PDB entry 9GO6 | electron microscopy, 2.90 A resolution | chains A and K of the 50 polymer chains in the assembly

# Chain A (and K)
Molecule: Flagellar hook-associated protein 1
From: Salmonella enterica
Notes: chain K of this document is another copy of the same molecule, construct and numbering; everything in this record applies to it too
UniProt: P0A1J6 (FLGK_SALTI); residue numbers follow UniProt; this construct covers 1-553
Sequence (553 residues; each row starts with the number of its first residue):
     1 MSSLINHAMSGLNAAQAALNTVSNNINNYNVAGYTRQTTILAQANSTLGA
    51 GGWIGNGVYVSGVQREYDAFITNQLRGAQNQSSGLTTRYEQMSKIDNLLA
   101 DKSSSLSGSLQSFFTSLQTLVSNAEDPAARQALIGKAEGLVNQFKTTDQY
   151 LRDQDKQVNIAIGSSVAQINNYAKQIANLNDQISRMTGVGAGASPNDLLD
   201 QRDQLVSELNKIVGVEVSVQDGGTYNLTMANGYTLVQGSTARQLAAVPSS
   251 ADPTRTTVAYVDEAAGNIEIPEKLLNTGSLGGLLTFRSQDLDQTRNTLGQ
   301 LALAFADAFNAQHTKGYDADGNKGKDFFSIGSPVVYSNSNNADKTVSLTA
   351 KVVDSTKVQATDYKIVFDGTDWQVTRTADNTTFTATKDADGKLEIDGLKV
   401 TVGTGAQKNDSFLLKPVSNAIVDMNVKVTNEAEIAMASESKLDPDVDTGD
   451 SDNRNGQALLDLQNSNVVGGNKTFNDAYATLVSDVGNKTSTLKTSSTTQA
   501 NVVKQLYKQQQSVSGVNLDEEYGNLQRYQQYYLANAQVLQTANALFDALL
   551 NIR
Unresolved in the structure: 553
Reported in the primary citation:
  - mutagenesis - D519R, D519S: unchanged localization

# Chain A / chain K interface
Contacting residue pairs - 66 pairs, chain A then chain K:
  Leu19(A) with Leu545(K), hydrophobic
  Asn20(A) with Ser3(K), hydrogen bond; His7(K)
  Ser23(A) with His7(K)
  Asn24(A) with Gly55(K), hydrogen bond (side chain-backbone); Gly57(K)
  Ile26(A) with Ala534(K), hydrophobic; Asn535(K); Val538(K), hydrophobic
  Asn27(A) with His7(K), hydrogen bond (side chain-backbone); Ser10(K), hydrogen bond; Gly11(K); Val58(K); Asn535(K), hydrogen bond
  Asn28(A) with Gln43(K); Val58(K)
  Tyr29(A) with Gly11(K), hydrogen bond (side chain-backbone); Ala15(K); Tyr531(K), hydrophobic; Asn535(K)
  Asn30(A) with Arg527(K); Tyr531(K), hydrogen bond
  Val31(A) with Gln43(K); Val58(K), hydrophobic
  Gln37(A) with Ile54(K)
  Val63(A) with Trp53(K)
  Lys94(A) with Gln509(K)
  Asn97(A) with Gln505(K)
  Ser103(A) with Thr497(K), hydrogen bond
  Ser104(A) with Thr498(K), hydrogen bond
  Pro127(A) with Lys472(K); Thr480(K)
  Ala128(A) with Ser483(K)
  Gln131(A) with Ser483(K); Asp484(K), hydrogen bond; Asn487(K)
  Ala132(A) with Asn487(K)
  Gly135(A) with Asn487(K); Thr491(K)
  Lys136(A) with Asn487(K); Ser490(K); Thr491(K)
  Tyr150(A) with Leu506(K)
  Lys156(A) with Gln74(K)
  Gln157(A) with Phe70(K); Asn73(K), hydrogen bond; Gln74(K)
  Ala161(A) with Phe70(K), hydrophobic
  Ser164(A) with Phe70(K)
  Ala193(A) with Trp53(K), hydrophobic
  Ser194(A) with Trp53(K)
  Pro195(A) with Ser46(K); Thr47(K); Trp53(K)
  Asn196(A) with Trp53(K), hydrogen bond
  Asp197(A) with Gln43(K); Asn45(K)
  Gln201(A) with Gln43(K)
  Glu431(A) with Asn471(K); Lys472(K), salt bridge
  Tyr522(A) with Gln537(K)
  Leu525(A) with Thr541(K)
  Gln529(A) with Ala544(K)
  Tyr532(A) with Leu545(K), hydrogen bond (side chain-backbone); Leu549(K)
  Gln540(A) with Ile552(K)
Other interface residues (no listed pair), chain A (51 interface residues in all): Gly62, Glu90, Asp101, Glu138, Gly139, Thr146, Asp153, Ile160, Met186, Leu518, Leu533, Leu539
Other interface residues (no listed pair), chain K (56 interface residues in all): Asn6, Ala8, Ala14, Leu41, Ala42, Ala44, Gly52, Asn56, Ile71, Asn501, Val502, Tyr528, Phe546, Ala548, Asn551

# Summary
The interface between chain A and chain K involves 51 residues on one side and 56 on the other; the contacts
include 13 hydrogen bonds and 1 salt bridge. Among the polar pairs are Glu431(A)-Lys472(K), Asn20(A)-Ser3(K)
and Asn24(A)-Gly55(K). From the paper: D519R and D519S of chain A leave localization unchanged.
Both chains are Flagellar hook-associated protein 1 (Salmonella enterica). Entry 9GO6 (Salmonella
hook-filament junction complex) was determined by electron microscopy, deposited together with 9GNZ and 9GSX.
